PDB entry 1HAB | X-ray diffraction, 2.30 A resolution | chains A and C of the 4 polymer chains in the assembly

== Chain A (and C) ==
Protein: Hemoglobin A
Organism: Homo sapiens
Notes: chain C of this document is another copy of the same molecule, construct and numbering; everything in this record applies to it too
UniProt: P69905 (HBA_HUMAN); residue numbers follow UniProt; this construct covers 1-141
Chain sequence (141 residues; numbered 1 to 141; the number before each row is that of its first residue):
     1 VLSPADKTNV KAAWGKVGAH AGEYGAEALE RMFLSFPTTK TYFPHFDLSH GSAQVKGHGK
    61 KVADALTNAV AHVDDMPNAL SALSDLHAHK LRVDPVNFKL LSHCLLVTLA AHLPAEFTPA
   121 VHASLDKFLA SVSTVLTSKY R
Bound ions: heme Fe: His87 (together with carbon monoxide)
Ligand contacts:
  - carbon monoxide (CMO): Phe43, His58, His87
  - heme (HEM): Met32, Thr39, Tyr42, Phe43, His45, Phe46, His58, Lys61, Val62, Ala65, Leu66, Leu83, Leu86, His87, Leu91, Val93, Asn97, Phe98, Leu101, Val132, Leu136
UniProt features mapped onto this chain:
  - site: Lys61 (Not glycated)
  - natural variant: Asp6 (A6D: In J-Toronto; this construct carries the variant), Ala13 (A13D: In J-Paris 1/J-Aljezur), Glu27 (A27E: In Shenyang; this construct carries the variant), Lys61 (K61N: In Zambia; deletion: In Clinic), Asp64 (A64D: In Pontoise; this construct carries the variant), Asp75 (D75A: In Lille; D75G: In Chapel Hill; D75N: In G-Pest), Ala111 (A111D: In Petah Tikva)

== Interface between chain A and chain C ==
Residue-residue contacts (8; chain A residue first):
  Val1(A) - Arg141(C)  hydrogen bond (backbone-backbone)
  Asp126(A) - Arg141(C)  salt bridge
  Lys127(A) - Arg141(C)
  Ala130(A) - Arg141(C)
  Ser138(A) - Val1(C)
  Arg141(A) - Val1(C)
  Arg141(A) - Asp6(C)
  Arg141(A) - Lys127(C)
Also at the interface, not in a pair above, chain A (7 interface residues in all): Tyr140
Also at the interface, not in a pair above, chain C (7 interface residues in all): Leu2, Ser138, Tyr140

== Overview ==
The chain A/chain C interface involves 7 residues from each chain, with 1 hydrogen bond and 1 salt bridge.
Polar contacts include Asp126(A)-Arg141(C) and Val1(A)-Arg141(C). Ligands of chain A: heme and carbon
monoxide.
Both chains are Hemoglobin A (Homo sapiens). Entry 1HAB (Crosslinked haemoglobin) was determined by X-ray
diffraction together with 1HAC from the same study.
